Entry 3G71 (X-ray diffraction, 2.85 A resolution); this record covers chains 0 and 1 of the 31 polymer chains in the assembly.

[Chain 0]
Molecule: 23S ribosomal RNA
From: Haloarcula marismortui
Sequence (2923 nucleotides; row label = number of the first residue in the row):
     1 GUUGGCUACU AUGCCAGCUG GUGGAUUGCU CGGCUCAGGC GCUGAUGAAG GACGUGCCAA
    61 GCUGCGAUAA GCUGUGGGGA GCCGCACGGA GGCGAAGAAC CACAGAUUUC CGAAUGAGAA
   121 UCUCUCUAAC AAUUGCUUCG CGCAAUGAGG AACCCCGAGA ACUGAAACAU CUCAGUAUCG
   181 GGAGGAACAG AAAACGCAAC GUGAUGUCGU UAGUAACCGC GAGUGAACGC GAUACAGCCC
   241 AAACCGAAGC CCUCACGGGC AAUGUGGUGU CAGGGCUACC UCUCAUCAGC CGACCGUCUU
   301 CACGAAGUCU CUUGGAAUAG AGCGUGAUAC AGGGUGACAA CCCCGUACUG AAGACCAGUA
   361 CGCUGUGCGG UAGUGCCAGA GUAGCGGGGG UUGGAUAUCC CUCGCGAAUA ACGCAGGCAU
   421 CGACUGCGAA GGCUAAACAC AACCUGAGAC CGAUAGUGAA CAAGUAGUGU GAACGAACGC
   481 UGCAAAGUAC CCUCAGAAGG GAGGCGAAAU AGAGCAUGAA AUCAGUUGGC GAUCGAGCGA
   541 CAGGGCAUAC AAGGUCCCUU GACGAAUGAC CGAGACGCGA GUCUCCAGUA AGACUCACGG
   601 GAAGCCGAUG UUCUGUCGUA CGUUUUGAAA AACGAGCCAG GGAGUGUGUC UGUAUGGCAA
   661 GUCUAACCGG AGUAUCCGGG GAGGCACAGG GAAACCGACA UGGCCGCAGG GCUUUGCCCG
   721 AGGGCCGCCG UCUUCAAGGG CGGGGAGCCA UGUGGACACG ACCCGAAUCC GGACGAUCUA
   781 CGCAUGGACA AGAUGAAGCG UGCCGAAAGG CACGUGGAAG UCUGUUAGAG UUGGUGUCCU
   841 ACAAUACCCU CUCGUGAUCU AUGUGUAGGG GUGAAAGGCC CAUCGAGUCC GGCAACAGCU
   901 GGUUCCAAUC GAAACAUGUC GAAGCAUGAC CUCCGCCGAG GUAGUCUGUG AGGUAGAGCG
   961 ACCGAUUGGU GUGUCCGCCU CCGAGAGGAG UCGGCACACC UGUCAAACUC CAAACUUACA
  1021 GACGCUGUUU GACGCGGGGA UUCCGGUGCG CGGGGUAAGC CUGUGUACCA GGAGGGGAAC
  1081 AACCCAGAGA UAGGUUAAGG UCCCCAAGUG UGGAUUAAGU GUAAUCCUCU GAAGGUGGUC
  1141 UCGAGCCCUA GACAGCCGGG AGGUGAGCUU AGAAGCAGCU ACCCUCUAAG AAAAGCGUAA
  1201 CAGCUUACCG GCCGAGGUUU GAGGCGCCCA AAAUGAUCGG GACUCAAAUC CACCACCGAG
  1261 ACCUGUCCGU ACCACUCAUA CUGGUAAUCG AGUAGAUUGG CGCUCUAAUU GGAUGGAAGC
  1321 AGGGGCGAGA GCUCCUGUGG ACCGAUUAGU GACGAAAAUC CUGGCCAUAG UAGCAGCGAU
  1381 AGUCGGGUGA GAACCCCGAC GGCCUAAUGG AUAAGGGUUC CUCAGCACUG CUGAUCAGCU
  1441 GAGGGUUAGC CGGUCCUAAG UCUCACCGCA ACUCGACUGA GACGAAAUGG GAAACAGGUU
  1501 AAUAUUCCUG UGCCAUCAUG CAGUGAAAGU UGACGCCCUG GGGUCGAUCA CGCCGGGCAU
  1561 UCGCCCGGUC GAACCGUCCA ACUCCGUGGA AGCCGUAAUG GCAGGAAGCG GACGAACGGC
  1621 GGCAUAGGGA AACGUGAUUC AACCUGGGGC CCAUGAAAAG ACGAGCAUGA UGUCCGUACC
  1681 GAGAACCGAC ACAGGUGUCC AUGGCGGCGA AAGCCAAGGC CUGUCGGGAG CAACCAACGU
  1741 UAGGGAAUUC GGCAAGUUAG UCCCGUACCU UCGGAAGAAG GGAUGCCUGC UCCGGAACGG
  1801 AGCAGGUCGC AGUGACUCGG AAGCUCGGAC UGUCUAGUAA CAACAUAGGU GACCGCAAAU
  1861 CCGCAAGGAC UCGUACGGUC ACUGAAUCCU GCCCAGUGCA GGUAUCUGAA CACCUCGUAC
  1921 AAGAGGACGA AGGACCUGUC AACGGCGGGG GUAACUAUGA CCCUCUUAAG GUAGCGUAGU
  1981 ACCUUGCCGC AUCAGUAGCG GCUUGCAUGA AUGGAUUAAC CAGAGCUUCA CUGUCCCAAC
  2041 GUUGGGCCCG GUGAACUGUA CAUUCCAGUG CGGAGUCUGG AGACACCCAG GGGGAAGCGA
  2101 AGACCCUAUG GAGCUUUACU GCAGGCUGUC GCUGAGACGU GGUCGCCGAU GUGCAGCAUA
  2161 GGUAGGAGUC GUUACAGAGG UACCCGCGCU AGCGGGCCAC CCAGACAACA GUGAAAUACU
  2221 ACCCGUCGGU GACUGCGACU CUCACUCCGG GAGGAGGACA CCGAUAGCCG GGCAGUUUGA
  2281 CUGGGGCGGU ACGCGCUCGA AAAGAUAUCG AGCGCGCCCU AUGGUCAUCU CAGCCGGGAC
  2341 AGAGACCCGG CGAAGAGUGC AAGAGCAAAA GAUGACUUGA CAGUGUUCUU CCCAACGAGG
  2401 AACGCUGACG CGAAAGCGUG GUCUAGCGAA CCAAUUAGCC UGCUUGAUGC GGGCAAUUGA
  2461 UGACAGAAAA GCUACCCUAG GGAUAACAGA GUCGUCACUC GCAAGAGCAC AUAUCGACCG
  2521 AGUGGCUUGC UACCUCGAUG UCGGUUCCCU CCAUCCUGCC CGUGCAGAAG CGGGCAAGGG
  2581 UGAGGUUGUU CGCCUAUUAA AGGAGGUCGU GAGCUGGGUU UAGACCGUCG UGAGACAGGU
  2641 CGGCUGCUAU CUACUGGGUG UGUAAUGGUG UCUGACAAGA ACGACCGUAU AGUACGAGAG
  2701 GAACUACGGU UGGUGGCCAC UGGUGUACCG GUUGUUCGAG AGAGCACGUG CCGGGUAGCC
  2761 ACGCCACACG GGGUAAGAGC UGAACGCAUC UAAGCUCGAA ACCCACUUGG AAAAGAGACA
  2821 CCGCCGAGGU CCCGCGUACA AGACGCGGUC GAUAGACUCG GGGUGUGCGC GUCGAGGUAA
  2881 CGAGACGUUA AGCCCACGAG CACUAACAGA CCAAAGCCAU CAU
Unresolved in the structure: 1-9, 126-127, 715, 971-998, 1560, 1952-1963, 2137-2236, 2339-2343, 2665-2666, 2915-2923
Modified positions: 1MA (6-hydro-1-methyladenosine-5'-monophosphate) at position 628, OMU (o2'-methyluridine 5'-monophosphate) at position 2587, OMG (o2'-methylguanosine-5'-monophosphate) at position 2588, UR3 (3-methyluridine-5'-monophoshate) at position 2619, PSU (pseudouridine-5'-monophosphate) at position 2621
Ion coordination: Na+ site 1 near U12 (its only coordinating residue here); Mg2+ site 1 near G28 (its only coordinating residue here); Na+ site 2: C40, G41, C443; Na+ site 3 near G56 (its only coordinating residue here); Sr2+ site 1 near A86 (its only coordinating residue here); Na+ site 4 near U108 (its only coordinating residue here); Mg2+ site 2 near U115 (its only coordinating residue here); Na+ site 5: C130, U146; Na+ site 6: C141, G142; Mg2+ site 3: C162, U2276; K+ site 1: C162, U163, U172; Mg2+ site 4: G164, A167, C168; 55 more Na+ sites not listed; 70 more Mg2+ sites not listed; 30 more Sr2+ sites not listed; 1 more K+ sites not listed
Small-molecule neighbours: Bruceantin (WIN; methyl (5beta,7alpha,9beta,10alpha,11alpha,12alpha,13beta,15alpha)-15-{[(2E)-3,4-dimethylpent-2-enoyl]oxy}-3,11,12-trihydroxy-2,16-dioxo-13,20-epoxypicras-3-en-21-oate): G2099, A2100, G2102, A2103, G2482, A2486, C2487, U2535, A2538, U2539, G2540, U2541

[Chain 1]
Molecule: 50S ribosomal protein L37e
From: Haloarcula marismortui
UniProtKB: P32410 (RL37_HALMA); residues 1-56 here correspond to UniProt positions 2-57 (UniProt number = residue number + 1)
Sequence (56 residues; each row starts with the number of its first residue):
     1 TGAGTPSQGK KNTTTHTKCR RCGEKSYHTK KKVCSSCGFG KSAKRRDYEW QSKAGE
Ion coordination: Cd2+: Cys19, Cys22, Cys34, Cys37; Sr2+ near Asp47 (its only coordinating residue here)

[How chain 0 and chain 1 interact]
Residue-residue contacts (119):
  G50(0) - Arg21(1)  hydrogen bond to the base
  G50(0) - Arg45(1)  sugar contact
  G51(0) - Cys22(1)  sugar contact
  G51(0) - Gly23(1)  hydrogen bond to the sugar
  A52(0) - Lys18(1)  phosphate contact
  C53(0) - Lys18(1)  salt bridge to the phosphate
  C111(0) - Arg20(1)  hydrogen bond to the sugar
  G112(0) - Arg20(1)  salt bridge to the phosphate
  G112(0) - Arg21(1)  sugar contact
  G112(0) - Phe39(1)  phosphate contact
  A113(0) - Arg21(1)  salt bridge to the phosphate
  A113(0) - Phe39(1)  phosphate contact
  A113(0) - Ala43(1)  phosphate contact
  A119(0) - Arg20(1)  base contact
  A120(0) - Thr14(1)  base contact
  A120(0) - Thr17(1)  base contact
  A120(0) - Lys18(1)  hydrogen bond to the sugar
  A120(0) - Arg20(1)  salt bridge to the phosphate
  A120(0) - Tyr27(1)  hydrogen bond to the phosphate
  A120(0) - Thr29(1)  hydrogen bond to the base
  A120(0) - Lys32(1)  salt bridge to the phosphate
  U121(0) - Lys18(1)  base contact
  U121(0) - Cys19(1)  base contact
  U121(0) - Arg20(1)  sugar contact
  U121(0) - Gly23(1)  base contact
  A148(0) - Ala43(1)  sugar contact
  A148(0) - Lys44(1)  salt bridge to the phosphate
  G149(0) - Lys44(1)  phosphate contact
  G149(0) - Arg45(1)  hydrogen bond to the phosphate
  A177(0) - Ala54(1)  phosphate contact
  U178(0) - Glu49(1)  phosphate contact
  U178(0) - Trp50(1)  phosphate contact
  U178(0) - Ala54(1)  phosphate contact
  C179(0) - Tyr48(1)  phosphate contact
  C179(0) - Glu49(1)  hydrogen bond to the phosphate
  G182(0) - Lys44(1)  phosphate contact
  U470(0) - Thr15(1)  sugar contact
  U470(0) - His16(1)  sugar contact
  U470(0) - Lys25(1)  hydrogen bond to the phosphate
  G471(0) - His16(1)  hydrogen bond to the sugar
  G471(0) - Lys25(1)  salt bridge to the phosphate
  G471(0) - Ser26(1)  hydrogen bond to the phosphate
  G471(0) - Ser35(1)  hydrogen bond to the sugar
  A472(0) - Ser26(1)  hydrogen bond to the phosphate
  A472(0) - Ser35(1)  sugar contact
  A472(0) - Ser36(1)  phosphate contact
  A472(0) - Arg46(1)  hydrogen bond to the sugar
  A472(0) - Trp50(1)  sugar contact
  A473(0) - Arg46(1)  salt bridge to the phosphate
  A473(0) - Gln51(1)  hydrogen bond to the phosphate
  G771(0) - Trp50(1)  base contact
  G772(0) - Tyr48(1)  sugar contact
  G772(0) - Trp50(1)  hydrogen bond to the sugar
  A773(0) - Arg46(1)  hydrogen bond to the sugar
  A773(0) - Tyr48(1)  hydrogen bond to the phosphate
  A773(0) - Trp50(1)  sugar contact
  C774(0) - Ser35(1)  phosphate contact
  C774(0) - Arg46(1)  salt bridge to the phosphate
  G775(0) - His16(1)  salt bridge to the phosphate
  G775(0) - His28(1)  salt bridge to the phosphate
  G775(0) - Ser35(1)  phosphate contact
  A776(0) - His28(1)  salt bridge to the phosphate
  A776(0) - Lys31(1)  salt bridge to the phosphate
  U777(0) - Lys11(1)  base contact
  U777(0) - Asn12(1)  hydrogen bond to the base
  U777(0) - Thr13(1)  hydrogen bond to the base
  U777(0) - Thr15(1)  base contact
  C778(0) - Ser7(1)  sugar contact
  C778(0) - Lys11(1)  sugar contact
  U779(0) - Lys10(1)  salt bridge to the phosphate
  A843(0) - Thr5(1)  sugar contact
  U845(0) - Gly2(1)  sugar contact
  U845(0) - Gly4(1)  phosphate contact
  U845(0) - Thr5(1)  hydrogen bond to the phosphate
  A846(0) - Pro6(1)  phosphate contact
  U862(0) - Asn12(1)  phosphate contact
  G863(0) - Lys30(1)  salt bridge to the phosphate
  U864(0) - Lys30(1)  salt bridge to the phosphate
  C881(0) - Lys11(1)  hydrogen bond to the base
  A882(0) - Ala3(1)  sugar contact
  A882(0) - Gly4(1)  base contact
  A882(0) - Thr5(1)  base contact
  C890(0) - Trp50(1)  hydrogen bond to the sugar
  G891(0) - Trp50(1)  sugar contact
  G891(0) - Ser52(1)  sugar contact
  G891(0) - Lys53(1)  salt bridge to the phosphate
  G891(0) - Ala54(1)  phosphate contact
  G892(0) - Lys53(1)  salt bridge to the phosphate
  G892(0) - Ala54(1)  hydrogen bond to the phosphate
  C893(0) - Lys53(1)  phosphate contact
  A894(0) - Lys53(1)  salt bridge to the phosphate
  A1414(0) - Asn12(1)  hydrogen bond to the sugar
  G1415(0) - Asn12(1)  sugar contact
  G1415(0) - Thr14(1)  hydrogen bond to the phosphate
  U1473(0) - Lys41(1)  hydrogen bond to the base
  U1473(0) - Ser42(1)  hydrogen bond to the base
  U1473(0) - Lys44(1)  base contact
  C1474(0) - Lys41(1)  phosphate contact
  C1687(0) - Gln8(1)  hydrogen bond to the sugar
  C1687(0) - Gly9(1)  hydrogen bond to the base
  C1687(0) - Lys11(1)  sugar contact
  G1688(0) - Thr5(1)  sugar contact
  G1688(0) - Gln8(1)  sugar contact
  G1694(0) - Thr5(1)  hydrogen bond to the base
  G1694(0) - Pro6(1)  sugar contact
  G1694(0) - Gly9(1)  base contact
  G1695(0) - Pro6(1)  hydrogen bond to the sugar
  G1695(0) - Gly9(1)  hydrogen bond to the base
  G1695(0) - Lys10(1)  sugar contact
  U1696(0) - Gly9(1)  sugar contact
  U1696(0) - Lys10(1)  sugar contact
  A1836(0) - Thr1(1)  hydrogen bond to the sugar
  A1836(0) - Gly2(1)  sugar contact
  A1836(0) - Ala3(1)  hydrogen bond to the sugar
  A1836(0) - Ser7(1)  base contact
  G1837(0) - Thr1(1)  hydrogen bond to the phosphate
  G1837(0) - Gly2(1)  base contact
  G1837(0) - Ala3(1)  hydrogen bond to the base
  G1837(0) - Gly4(1)  base contact
Other interface residues (no listed pair), chain 0 (62 interface residues in all): A49, A114, A152, G181, G830, A844, U883, A1413, U1463
Other interface residues (no listed pair), chain 1 (49 interface residues in all): Gly40, Glu56

[Overview]
Chain 0 and chain 1 form an interface of 62 and 49 residues respectively; the contacts include 37 hydrogen
bonds and 19 salt bridges. Polar contacts include G50(0)-Arg21(1), A120(0)-Thr29(1) and U777(0)-Asn12(1).
Ligands of chain 0: Bruceantin. C40(0), G41(0) and C443(0) form the Na+ site 2.
Here chain 0 is 23S ribosomal RNA and chain 1 is 50S ribosomal protein L37e, both from Haloarcula marismortui.
Entry 3G71 (Co-crystal structure of Bruceantin bound to the large ribosomal subunit) was determined by X-ray
diffraction, deposited together with 3G4S and 3G6E.
